PDB entry 1SWA | X-ray diffraction, 1.90 A resolution | chains A and C of the 4 polymer chains in the assembly

== Chain A (and C) ==
Protein: Streptavidin
Source organism: Streptomyces avidinii
Notes: fragment: core, residues 13 - 139; chain C of this document is another copy of the same molecule, construct and numbering; everything in this record applies to it too
UniProtKB: P22629 (SAV_STRAV); residues 13-139 here correspond to UniProt positions 37-163 (UniProt number = residue number + 24)
Sequence (127 residues; numbered 13 to 139; the number before each row is that of its first residue):
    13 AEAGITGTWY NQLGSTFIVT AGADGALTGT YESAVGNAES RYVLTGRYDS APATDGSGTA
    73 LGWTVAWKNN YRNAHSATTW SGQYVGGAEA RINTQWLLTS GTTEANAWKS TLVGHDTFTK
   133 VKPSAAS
Unresolved in the structure: 13-15, 136-139 (chain C: 13-15, 46-48, 134-139)
Curated features (UniProtKB/Swiss-Prot):
  - motif: Arg-59 to Asp-61 (Cell attachment site)
  - binding site (biotin): Tyr-43, Tyr-54, Trp-92, Trp-108, Trp-120

== Interface between chain A and chain C ==
Contacting residue pairs (7; chain A residue first):
  Gln-107(A) with Gln-107(C); Val-125(C); Gly-126(C), hydrogen bond (side chain-backbone)
  Val-125(A) with Gln-107(C)
  Gly-126(A) with Gln-107(C)
  His-127(A) with Gln-107(C); His-127(C)

== In short ==
Chain A and chain C each contribute 4 residues to their interface, with 1 hydrogen bond. Its one
hydrogen-bonded contact is Gln-107(A)/Gly-126(C). From UniProt: 5 biotin-binding residues on chain A.
Chain A and chain C are both Streptavidin (Streptomyces avidinii); the structure, Apo-core-streptavidin at ph
4.5, was determined by X-ray diffraction together with 1SWB, 1SWC, 1SWD and 1SWE from the same study.
